Entry 9BPB (electron microscopy, 2.57 A resolution); this record covers chains C and D of the 42 polymer chains in the assembly.

[Chain C]
Molecule: Cytochrome b
Source organism: Saccharomyces cerevisiae W303
Notes: EC 7.1.1.8
Reference sequence: P00163 (CYB_YEAST); numbering as in UniProt (aligned over 1-385)
Sequence (385 residues; numbered 1 to 385; the number before each row is that of its first residue):
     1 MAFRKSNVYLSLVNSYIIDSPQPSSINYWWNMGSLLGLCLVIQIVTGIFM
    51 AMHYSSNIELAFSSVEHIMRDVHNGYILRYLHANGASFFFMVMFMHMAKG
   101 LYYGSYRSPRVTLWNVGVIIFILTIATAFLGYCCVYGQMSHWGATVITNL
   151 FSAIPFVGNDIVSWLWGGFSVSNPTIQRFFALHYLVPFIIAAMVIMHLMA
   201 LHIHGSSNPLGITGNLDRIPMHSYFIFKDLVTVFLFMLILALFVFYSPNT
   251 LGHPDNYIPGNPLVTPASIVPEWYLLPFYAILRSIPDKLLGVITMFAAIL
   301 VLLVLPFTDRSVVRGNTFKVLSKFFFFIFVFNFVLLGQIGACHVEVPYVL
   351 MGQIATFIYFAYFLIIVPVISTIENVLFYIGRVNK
Not modelled in the structure: 384-385
Metal / ion sites: heme Fe site 1: H82, H183; heme Fe site 2: H96, H197
Residues lining bound ligands:
  - phosphatidic acid (6PH; (1R)-2-(phosphonooxy)-1-[(tridecanoyloxy)methyl]ethyl pentadecanoate): S34, G37, L38, H222, S223, I226, F227, D229, L230, V233, F234, M237
  - 3-sn-phosphatidylethanolamine (8PE; (2R)-3-{[(S)-(2-aminoethoxy)(hydroxy)phosphoryl]oxy}-2-(tetradecanoyloxy)propyl octadecanoate): W29, A98, K99, Y102, Y103, T317, K323, F326, F327
  - 3-sn-phosphatidylethanolamine (9PE; (1R)-2-{[(S)-(2-aminoethoxy)(hydroxy)phosphoryl]oxy}-1-[(heptanoyloxy)methyl]ethyl octadecanoate), molecule 1: F3, S6, N7, Y9, L10, V13
  - 3-sn-phosphatidylethanolamine (9PE), molecule 2: T112, N115, V116, I119, M193, M196
  - cardiolipin (CN5; (5S,11R)-5,8,11-trihydroxy-5,11-dioxido-17-oxo-4,6,10,12,16-pentaoxa-5,11-diphosphaoctadec-1-yl pentadecanoate): L12, Y16, I195, M199
  - heme (HEM), molecule 1: W30, G33, S34, L36, G37, F89, M93, H96, M97, K99, S105, L113, W114, G117, V118, I120, F121, V194, H197, L198, L201, G205, S206, S207
  - heme (HEM), molecule 2: L40, Q43, I44, G47, I48, M50, A51, Y54, V65, R79, H82, A83, A86, T127, A128, G131, Y132, C134, V135, F180, H183, Y184, P187, N256
  - UQ6 (5-(3,7,11,15,19,23-hexamethyl-tetracosa-2,6,10,14,18,22-hexaenyl)-2,3-dimethoxy-6-methyl-benzene-1,4-diol), molecule 1: Y16, I17, Q22, S34, G37, L40, V41, I44, V45, I48, F49, F188, L198, L201, S206, M221, D229
  - UQ6, molecule 2: I122, L123, I125, A126, F129, L130, I147, L165, L182, I189, F296
Swiss-Prot annotation at these positions:
  - binding site (a ubiquinone): Y16, H202
  - binding site (heme b): H82, H96, H183, H197
  - natural variant: I122 (I122T: In strain: ATCC 44821 / 777-3A), I269 (I269ID: In strain: D273-10B/A21)
  - mutagenesis: G131 (G131S: In W7: Causes respiratory deficiency)

[Chain D]
Molecule: Cytochrome c1, heme protein, mitochondrial
Source organism: Saccharomyces cerevisiae W303
Notes: EC 7.1.1.8
Reference sequence: P07143 (CY1_YEAST); residue numbers follow UniProt; this construct covers 1-309
Sequence (309 residues; each row starts with the number of its first residue):
     1 MFSNLSKRWAQRTLSKSFYSTATGAASKSGKLTQKLVTAGVAAAGITAST
    51 LLYADSLTAEAMTAAEHGLHAPAYAWSHNGPFETFDHASIRRGYQVYREV
   101 CAACHSLDRVAWRTLVGVSHTNEEVRNMAEEFEYDDEPDEQGNPKKRPGK
   151 LSDYIPGPYPNEQAARAANQGALPPDLSLIVKARHGGCDYIFSLLTGYPD
   201 EPPAGVALPPGSNYNPYFPGGSIAMARVLFDDMVEYEDGTPATTSQMAKD
   251 VTTFLNWCAEPEHDERKRLGLKTVIILSSLYLLSIWVKKFKWAGIKTRKF
   301 VFNPPKPRK
Not modelled in the structure: 1-64
Metal / ion sites: heme c Fe near H105 (its only coordinating residue here)
Residues lining bound ligands: heme c (HEC): V100, C101, C104, H105, N169, A172, L173, P174, P175, L177, I180, R184, Y190, I191, L194, L195, F218, I223, A224, M225, V228, V251, L255
Swiss-Prot annotation at these positions:
  - binding site (heme c): C101, C104, H105, M225
  - mutagenesis: R166 (R166G: Abolishes catalytic activity), K272 (K272A: Loss of RIP1 from the bc1 complex), K288 (K288L: Loss of CYT1 and COB from the bc1 complex; when associated with L-289 and L-296), K289 (K289L: Loss of CYT1 and COB from the bc1 complex; when associated with L-288 and L-296), K296 (K296L: Loss of CYT1 and COB from the bc1 complex; when associated with L-288 and L-289)

[How chain C and chain D interact]
Contacting residue pairs - 48 pairs, chain C then chain D:
  F62(C) - R109(D)
  F62(C) - L179(D)  hydrophobic
  E66(C) - R109(D)
  E66(C) - L179(D)
  R70(C) - R109(D)  hydrogen bond (side chain-backbone)
  R70(C) - S178(D)  hydrogen bond (side chain-backbone)
  R70(C) - C258(D)  hydrogen bond (side chain-backbone)
  Y76(C) - E262(D)
  Y76(C) - E265(D)
  Y80(C) - K182(D)  hydrogen bond
  D217(C) - R298(D)  salt bridge
  S223(C) - K291(D)
  Y224(C) - K291(D)
  Y224(C) - W292(D)  hydrogen bond (backbone-side chain)
  Y224(C) - I295(D)  hydrophobic
  F225(C) - W292(D)  hydrophobic
  F227(C) - K291(D)
  K228(C) - K288(D)
  V231(C) - Y281(D)
  V231(C) - S284(D)
  V231(C) - K288(D)
  F234(C) - L277(D)  hydrophobic
  F234(C) - L280(D)
  F234(C) - Y281(D)  hydrophobic
  F234(C) - S284(D)
  L235(C) - Y281(D)  hydrophobic
  M237(C) - L277(D)
  L238(C) - L277(D)  hydrophobic
  V244(C) - R266(D)
  F245(C) - R266(D)  hydrogen bond (backbone-side chain)
  F245(C) - G270(D)
  Y246(C) - P81(D)
  Y246(C) - R266(D)
  Y246(C) - G270(D)
  Y246(C) - L271(D)
  Y246(C) - V274(D)  hydrophobic
  P248(C) - R266(D)
  N249(C) - K182(D)
  N249(C) - E260(D)
  P254(C) - K182(D)
  P254(C) - A183(D)
  P254(C) - H185(D)
  D255(C) - A183(D)
  Y257(C) - L179(D)
  Y257(C) - K182(D)  hydrogen bond
  Y257(C) - A183(D)  hydrophobic
  I258(C) - R184(D)
  H343(C) - H67(D)  hydrogen bond
Other interface residues (no listed pair), chain C (38 interface residues in all): S24, Y28, S63, M69, D71, I77, I219, L230, A241, L242, S247, H253
Other interface residues (no listed pair), chain D (37 interface residues in all): F82, R113, Y154, A259, K267, L269, T273, S278, I285, V287, F300

[Overview]
The interface between chain C and chain D involves 38 residues on one side and 37 on the other, with 8
hydrogen bonds and 1 salt bridge. Polar contacts include D217(C)-R298(D), R70(C)-R109(D) and R70(C)-S178(D).
Here chain C is Cytochrome b and chain D is Cytochrome c1, heme protein, mitochondrial, both from
Saccharomyces cerevisiae W303. Entry 9BPB (Tethered respiratory III2IV2 supercomplex from Saccharomyces
cerevisiae) was determined by electron microscopy.
